Entry 6LA8 (X-ray diffraction, 3.40 A resolution); this record covers chains D and I of the 19 polymer chains in the assembly.

== Chain D ==
Protein: Histone H2B type 1-J
Organism: Homo sapiens
UniProt: P06899 (H2B1J_HUMAN); residues 0-125 here correspond to UniProt positions 1-126 (UniProt number = residue number + 1)
Amino-acid sequence (126 residues; row label = number of the first residue in the row; numbering starts at 0):
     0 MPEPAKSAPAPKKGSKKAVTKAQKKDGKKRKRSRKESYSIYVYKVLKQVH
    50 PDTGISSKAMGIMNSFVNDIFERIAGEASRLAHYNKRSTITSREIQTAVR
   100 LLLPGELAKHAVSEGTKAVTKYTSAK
Disordered / not traced: 0-29
UniProt features mapped onto this chain:
  - modified residue: Pro1 (N-acetylproline), Glu2 (ADP-ribosyl glutamic acid), Lys5 (N6-(2-hydroxyisobutyryl)lysine), Ser6 (ADP-ribosylserine), Lys11 (N6-(beta-hydroxybutyryl)lysine), Lys12 (N6-(2-hydroxyisobutyryl)lysine), Ser14 (Phosphoserine), Lys15 (N6-acetyllysine), Lys16 (N6-(beta-hydroxybutyryl)lysine), Lys20 (N6-(2-hydroxyisobutyryl)lysine), Lys23 (N6-(2-hydroxyisobutyryl)lysine), Lys24 (N6-(2-hydroxyisobutyryl)lysine), Lys34 (N6-(2-hydroxyisobutyryl)lysine), Glu35 (PolyADP-ribosyl glutamic acid), Ser36 (Phosphoserine), Lys43 (N6-(2-hydroxyisobutyryl)lysine), Lys46 (N6-(2-hydroxyisobutyryl)lysine), Lys57 (N6,N6-dimethyllysine), Arg79 (Dimethylated arginine), Lys85 (N6,N6,N6-trimethyllysine) and 6 more in UniProt
  - glycosylation: Ser112 (O-linked (GlcNAc) serine)
  - cross-link (Glycyl lysine isopeptide (Lys-Gly)): Lys5 (interchain with G-Cter in SUMO2), Lys20 (interchain with G-Cter in SUMO2), Lys34 (interchain with G-Cter in ubiquitin), Lys120 (interchain with G-Cter in ubiquitin)

== Chain I ==
Molecule: 349-nt DNA strand
Organism: other sequences
Sequence (349 nucleotides; row label = number of the first residue in the row):
     1 CGCTGGAAAAAAAAAACGCATCCCGGTGCCGAGGCCGCTCAATTGGTCGT
    51 AGACAGCTCTAGCACCGCTTAAACGCACGTACGCGCTGTCTACCGCGTTT
   101 TAACCGCCACTAGAAGCGCTTACTAGTCTCCAGGCACGTGTGAGACCGGC
   151 ACATGAAAAAAAAAAGCATGCTCGAGTATGAAAAAAAAAACGCATCCCGG
   201 TGCCGAGGCCGCTCAATTGGTCGTAGACAGCTCTAGCACCGCTTAAACGC
   251 ACGTACGCGCTGTCTACCGCGTTTTAACCGCCACTAGAAGCGCTTACTAG
   301 TCTCCAGGCACGTGTGAGACCGGCACATGAAAAAAAAAACCAGCGGTAC
Ion coordination: Ca2+ site 1 near DG2 (its only coordinating residue here); K+ site 1 near DT60 (its only coordinating residue here); Ca2+ site 2 near DG208 (its only coordinating residue here); K+ site 2 near DT234 (its only coordinating residue here); Ca2+ site 3 near DG308 (its only coordinating residue here); Ca2+ site 4: DA336 (shared with 1 residue of chain J)

== Chain D / chain I interface ==
Contacting residue pairs (16; chain D residue first):
  Lys30(D) - DG116(I)  phosphate contact
  Lys30(D) - DC117(I)  salt bridge to the phosphate
  Ser32(D) - DA115(I)  phosphate contact
  Ser32(D) - DG116(I)  hydrogen bond to the phosphate
  Arg33(D) - DC40(I)  sugar contact
  Arg33(D) - DA41(I)  sugar contact
  Tyr42(D) - DA32(I)  sugar contact
  Tyr42(D) - DG33(I)  hydrogen bond to the phosphate
  Gly53(D) - DG33(I)  phosphate contact
  Ile54(D) - DG33(I)  phosphate contact
  Ser56(D) - DA32(I)  hydrogen bond to the phosphate
  Arg86(D) - DG52(I)  phosphate contact
  Arg86(D) - DA53(I)  salt bridge to the phosphate
  Ser87(D) - DG52(I)  hydrogen bond to the phosphate
  Thr88(D) - DA51(I)  hydrogen bond to the phosphate
  Thr88(D) - DG52(I)  hydrogen bond to the phosphate
Other interface residues (no listed pair), chain D (11 interface residues in all): Ser55

== In short ==
Chain D and chain I form an interface of 11 and 10 residues respectively, with 6 hydrogen bonds and 2 salt
bridges. Polar pairs include Ser32(D)-DG116(I), Tyr42(D)-DG33(I) and Ser56(D)-DA32(I).
Here chain D is Histone H2B type 1-J (Homo sapiens) and chain I is a 349-nt DNA strand (other sequences).
Entry 6LA8 (349 bp di-nucleosome harboring cohesive DNA termini assembled with linker histone H1.0) was
determined by X-ray diffraction together with 6LA9, 6M3V and 6M44 from the same study.
